PDB entry 3VH2 | X-ray diffraction, 3.30 A resolution | chain A

== Chain A ==
Protein: Ubiquitin-like modifier-activating enzyme ATG7
Source organism: Saccharomyces cerevisiae
UniProt: P38862 (ATG7_YEAST); numbering as in UniProt (aligned over 1-613)
Sequence (616 residues; row label = number of the first residue in the row; numbers below 1 keep their minus sign (Gly-2 is residue -2)):
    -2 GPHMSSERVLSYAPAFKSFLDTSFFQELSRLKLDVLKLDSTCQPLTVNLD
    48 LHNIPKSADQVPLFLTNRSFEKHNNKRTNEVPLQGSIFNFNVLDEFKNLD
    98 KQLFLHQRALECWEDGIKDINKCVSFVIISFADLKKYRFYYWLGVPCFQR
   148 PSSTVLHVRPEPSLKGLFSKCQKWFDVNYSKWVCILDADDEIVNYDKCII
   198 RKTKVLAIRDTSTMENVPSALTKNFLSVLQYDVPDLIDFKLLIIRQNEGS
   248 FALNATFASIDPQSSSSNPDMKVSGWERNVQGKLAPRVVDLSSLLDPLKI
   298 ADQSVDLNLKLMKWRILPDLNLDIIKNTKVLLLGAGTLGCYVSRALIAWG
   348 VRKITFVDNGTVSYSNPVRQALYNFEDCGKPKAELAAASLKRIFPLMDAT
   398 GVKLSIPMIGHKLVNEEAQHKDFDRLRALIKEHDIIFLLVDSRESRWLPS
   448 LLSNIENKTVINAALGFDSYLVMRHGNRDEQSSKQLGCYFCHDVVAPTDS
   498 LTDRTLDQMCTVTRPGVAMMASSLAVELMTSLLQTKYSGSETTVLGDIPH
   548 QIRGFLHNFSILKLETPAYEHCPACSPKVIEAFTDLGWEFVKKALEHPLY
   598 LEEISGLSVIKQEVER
Disordered / not traced: -2 to 2, 32-37, 259-265, 474-481, 606-613
Construct notes: expression tag (-2 to 0)
Ion coordination: Zn2+ site 1: Asp193, Cys195; Zn2+ site 2: Cys485, Cys488, Cys569, Cys572
Curated features (UniProtKB/Swiss-Prot):
  - motif: Gly331 to Gly336 (GXGXXG motif)
  - active site: Cys507 (Glycyl thioester intermediate)
  - mutagenesis: Gly333 (G333A: Loss of interaction with ATG8 and ATG12, and no more ATG12-ATG5 conjugate. Defect in Cvt pathway and autophagy), Arg443 (R443A: Loss of interaction with ATG8), Ser466 (S466A: Loss of interaction with ATG8; when associated with F-486 and A-490), Tyr486 (Y486F: Loss of interaction with ATG8; when associated with A-466 and A-490), Asp490 (D490A: Loss of interaction with ATG8; when associated with A-466 and F-486), Cys507 (C507A: Loss of interaction with ATG8 and ATG12 and no more formation of ATG12-ATG5 conjugate. Defect in Cvt pathway and autophagy ...), Arg511 (R511A: Impaired homodimerization and ATP-binding. Homodimerization and ATP-binding are recovered when it heterodimerizes with an ATG7 molecule with a R-524 mutation), Glu524 (E524R: Impaired homodimerization and ATP-binding. Homodimerization and ATP-binding are recovered when it heterodimerizes with an ATG7 molecule with a A-511 mutation), Arg550 (R550A: Loss of interaction with ATG8)

== Overview ==
Asp193 and Cys195 coordinate Zn2+ site 1. Cys485, Cys488, Cys569 and Cys572 coordinate Zn2+ site 2. From
UniProt: active-site residue Cys507 and 9 mutagenesis sites.
Chain A is Ubiquitin-like modifier-activating enzyme ATG7 (Saccharomyces cerevisiae); the structure, Crystal
structure of Saccharomyces cerevisiae Atg7 (1-613), was determined by X-ray diffraction, deposited together
with 3VH3 and 3VH4.
